PDB entry 9OXK | electron microscopy, 2.90 A resolution | chains E and e of the 32 polymer chains in the assembly

# Chain E (and e)
Protein: Flagellin
From: Shewanella oneidensis MR-1
Notes: chain e of this document is another copy of the same molecule, construct and numbering; everything in this record applies to it too
UniProtKB: Q8ECA6 (Q8ECA6_SHEON); residues 2-272 here = UniProt positions 2-272
Amino-acid sequence (271 residues; numbered 2 to 272; the number before each row is that of its first residue):
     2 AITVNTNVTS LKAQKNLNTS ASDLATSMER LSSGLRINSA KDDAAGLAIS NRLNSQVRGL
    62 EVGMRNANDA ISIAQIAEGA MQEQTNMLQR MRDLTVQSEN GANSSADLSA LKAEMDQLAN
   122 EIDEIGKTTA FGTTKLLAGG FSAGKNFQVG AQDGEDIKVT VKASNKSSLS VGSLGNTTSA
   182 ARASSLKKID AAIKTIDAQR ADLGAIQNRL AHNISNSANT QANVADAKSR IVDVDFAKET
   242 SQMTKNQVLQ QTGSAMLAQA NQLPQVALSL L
What the authors report for this chain:
  - post-translational modification sites: Ser143, Lys167, Ser180, Ser185, Lys189

# Chain E / chain e interface
Pairs across the interface (6):
  Asp44(E) with Gln98(e)
  Ala46(E) with Leu112(e), hydrophobic
  Ile50(E) with Asn104(e); Asp108(e)
  Arg53(E) with Ser105(e); Asp108(e), salt bridge
Interface residues without a listed pair, chain E (5 interface residues in all): Ala49
Interface residues without a listed pair, chain e (7 interface residues in all): Ala107, Ala111

# Summary
5 residues of chain E face 7 of chain e across their interface, with 1 salt bridge. The salt-bridged pair is
Arg53(E)-Asp108(e). From the paper: modification sites Ser143(E), Lys167(E) and Ser180(E) among others.
Chain E and chain e are both Flagellin (Shewanella oneidensis MR-1); the structure, CryoEM structure of FlaB
filament from Shewanella oneidensis, was determined by electron microscopy, deposited together with 9OXJ.
